PDB entry 6NW1 | X-ray diffraction, 1.86 A resolution | chain A

== Chain A ==
Protein: Rubredoxin
From: Desulfovibrio desulfuricans
Reference sequence: A0A1K1LMQ8 (A0A1K1LMQ8_DESDE); numbering as in UniProt (aligned over 1-45)
Amino-acid sequence (45 residues; numbered 1 to 45; the number before each row is that of its first residue):
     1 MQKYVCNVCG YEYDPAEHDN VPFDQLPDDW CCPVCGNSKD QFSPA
Sequence notes: engineered mutation N37 (Val in A0A1K1LMQ8)
Bound ions: Ni2+: C6, C9, C32, C35

== Summary ==
C6, C9, C32 and C35 coordinate Ni2+.
Chain A is Rubredoxin (Desulfovibrio desulfuricans); the structure, Crystal Structure Desulfovibrio
desulfuricans Nickel-Substituted Rubredoxin V37N, was determined by X-ray diffraction together with 6NW0 from
the same study.
